6MU3 - chains H and M of the 4 polymer chains in the assembly; structure by X-ray diffraction, 2.33 A resolution.

[Chain H]
Protein: Fab 2G12, heavy chain
Organism: Homo sapiens
UniProtKB: P0DOX5 (IGG1_HUMAN); the construct has insertions or renumbered stretches relative to UniProt, so the offset changes along the chain: 114-126 = UniProt 120-132; 129-154 = UniProt 133-158; 162-169 = UniProt 161-168; 171-180 = UniProt 169-178; 3 more segments
Chain sequence (225 residues; each row starts with the number of its first residue; note: 14 numbers in that range are skipped by the numbering (no residue carries them; nothing is unmodelled there); a row labelled like 82A-82C holds insertion residues (82A, then the next letters in order)):
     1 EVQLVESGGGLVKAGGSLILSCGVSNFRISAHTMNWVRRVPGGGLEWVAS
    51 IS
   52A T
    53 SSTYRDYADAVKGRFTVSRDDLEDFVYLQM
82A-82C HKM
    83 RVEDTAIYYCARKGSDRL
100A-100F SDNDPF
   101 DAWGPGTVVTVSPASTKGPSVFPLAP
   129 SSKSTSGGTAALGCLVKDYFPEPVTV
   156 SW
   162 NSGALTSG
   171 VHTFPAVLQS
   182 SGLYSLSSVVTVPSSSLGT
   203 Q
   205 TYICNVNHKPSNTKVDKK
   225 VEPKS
Unresolved in the structure: 129-133, 228-229
Cystine bridges: Cys-22/Cys-92, Cys-142/Cys-208

[Chain M]
Protein: Fab 2G12, heavy chain
Organism: Homo sapiens
UniProtKB: P0DOX5 (IGG1_HUMAN); the construct has insertions or renumbered stretches relative to UniProt, so the offset changes along the chain: 114-127 = UniProt 120-133; 130-154 = UniProt 134-158; 162-169 = UniProt 161-168; 171-180 = UniProt 169-178; 3 more segments
Chain sequence (225 residues; row label = number of the first residue in the row; note: 14 numbers in that range are skipped by the numbering (no residue carries them; nothing is unmodelled there); a row labelled like 82A-82C holds insertion residues (82A, then the next letters in order)):
     1 EVQLVESGGGLVKAGGSLILSCGVSNFRISAHTMNWVRRVPGGGLEWVAS
    51 IS
   52A T
    53 SSTYRDYADAVKGRFTVSRDDLEDFVYLQM
82A-82C HKM
    83 RVEDTAIYYCARKGSDRL
100A-100F SDNDPF
   101 DAWGPGTVVTVSPASTKGPSVFPLAPS
   130 SKSTSGGTAALGCLVKDYFPEPVTV
   156 SW
   162 NSGALTSG
   171 VHTFPAVLQS
   182 SGLYSLSSVVTVPSSSLGT
   203 Q
   205 TYICNVNHKPSNTKVDKK
   225 VEPKS
Unresolved in the structure: 130-136, 228-229
Cystine bridges: Cys-22/Cys-92, Cys-142/Cys-208

[Interface between chain H and chain M]
Residue-residue contacts (42; chain H residue first):
  Ser-7(H) / Ser-17(M)
  Ser-7(H) / Ile-19(M)
  Ser-7(H) / His-82A(M)
  Gly-8(H) / Ile-19(M)
  Leu-11(H) / Leu-178(M)  hydrophobic
  Leu-11(H) / Gln-179(M)
  Leu-11(H) / Ser-180(M)
  Leu-11(H) / Gly-183(M)
  Ile-19(H) / Ser-7(M)
  Ile-19(H) / Gly-8(M)
  Ile-19(H) / Ile-19(M)
  Ile-19(H) / Ser-21(M)
  Ser-21(H) / Ile-19(M)
  Ser-21(H) / Gln-81(M)  hydrogen bond
  Ser-53(H) / Leu-74(M)
  Ser-54(H) / Leu-74(M)
  Arg-57(H) / Asp-72(M)  salt bridge
  Arg-57(H) / Leu-74(M)
  Arg-57(H) / Glu-75(M)
  Thr-68(H) / Phe-77(M)
  Ser-70(H) / Asp-72(M)  hydrogen bond
  Ser-70(H) / Tyr-79(M)  hydrogen bond
  Asp-72(H) / Arg-57(M)  salt bridge
  Asp-72(H) / Ser-70(M)  hydrogen bond
  Leu-74(H) / Ser-53(M)
  Leu-74(H) / Ser-54(M)
  Leu-74(H) / Arg-57(M)
  Glu-75(H) / Arg-57(M)
  Phe-77(H) / Thr-68(M)
  Phe-77(H) / Gln-81(M)
  Tyr-79(H) / Ser-70(M)  hydrogen bond
  Tyr-79(H) / Tyr-79(M)  hydrophobic
  Tyr-79(H) / Gln-81(M)  hydrogen bond
  Gln-81(H) / Ser-21(M)  hydrogen bond
  Gln-81(H) / Phe-77(M)
  Gln-81(H) / Tyr-79(M)  hydrogen bond
  His-82A(H) / Ser-7(M)
  Leu-178(H) / Leu-11(M)  hydrophobic
  Leu-178(H) / Thr-110(M)
  Gln-179(H) / Leu-11(M)
  Ser-180(H) / Leu-11(M)
  Gly-183(H) / Leu-11(M)
Interface residues without a listed pair, chain H (26 interface residues in all): Ser-17, Leu-20, Arg-71, Thr-110, Ser-182
Interface residues without a listed pair, chain M (26 interface residues in all): Leu-20, Arg-71, Ser-112

[In short]
Chain H and chain M each contribute 26 residues to their interface; the contacts include 8 hydrogen bonds and
2 salt bridges. Polar contacts include Arg-57(H)/Asp-72(M), Ser-21(H)/Gln-81(M) and Ser-70(H)/Asp-72(M).
Both chains are Fab 2G12, heavy chain (Homo sapiens). Entry 6MU3 (Anti-HIV-1 Fab 2G12 + Man7 re-refinement)
was determined by X-ray diffraction together with 6MSY, 6MNF and 6MUB from the same study.
